Entry 1J5O (X-ray diffraction, 3.50 A resolution); this record covers chains P and A of the 6 polymer chains in the assembly.

== Chain P ==
Molecule: 18-nt DNA strand
Sequence (18 nucleotides; each row starts with the number of its first residue):
   821 GTCCCTGTTCGGGCGCCA

== Chain A ==
Name: Reverse transcriptase
From: Human immunodeficiency virus 1
Notes: EC 2.7.7.49
Reference sequence: P03366 (POL_HV1B1); residues 1-558 here correspond to UniProt positions 168-725 (UniProt number = residue number + 167)
Sequence (558 residues; numbered 1 to 558; the number before each row is that of its first residue):
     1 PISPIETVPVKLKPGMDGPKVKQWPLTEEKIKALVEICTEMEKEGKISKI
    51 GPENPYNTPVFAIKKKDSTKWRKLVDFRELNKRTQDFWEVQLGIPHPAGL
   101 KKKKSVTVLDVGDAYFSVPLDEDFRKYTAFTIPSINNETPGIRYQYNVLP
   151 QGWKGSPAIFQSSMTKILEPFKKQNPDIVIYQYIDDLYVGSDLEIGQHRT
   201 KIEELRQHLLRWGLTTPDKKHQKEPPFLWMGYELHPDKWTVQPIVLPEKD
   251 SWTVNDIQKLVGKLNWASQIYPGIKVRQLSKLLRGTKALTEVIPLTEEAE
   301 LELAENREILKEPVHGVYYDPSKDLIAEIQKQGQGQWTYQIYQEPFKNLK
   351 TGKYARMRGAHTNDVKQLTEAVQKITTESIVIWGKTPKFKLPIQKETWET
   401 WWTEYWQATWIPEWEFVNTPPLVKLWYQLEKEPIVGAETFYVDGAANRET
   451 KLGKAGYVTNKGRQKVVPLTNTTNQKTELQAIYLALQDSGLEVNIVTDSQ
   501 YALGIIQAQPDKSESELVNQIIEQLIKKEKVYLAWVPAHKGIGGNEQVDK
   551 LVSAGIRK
Construct notes: engineered mutation Ile184 (Met351 in P03366), Ser280 (Cys447 in P03366)
From the paper describing this entry:
  - binding site for the 18-nt DNA strand (chain P): Tyr183, Asp185
  - conformationally variable residues (order/disorder transition): Leu74, Asp110, Tyr115, Gln151, Ile184, Asp185, Trp229, Tyr232, Trp266
  - contacts within the chain: Tyr115-Ile184, Tyr183-Ile184
  - mutagenesis - M184I: decreased catalytic activity on 3TCTP (citing earlier work)

== Chain P / chain A interface ==
Residue-residue contacts - 26 pairs, chain P then chain A:
  DC824(P) - Thr473(A)  phosphate contact
  DC824(P) - Gln475(A)  hydrogen bond to the phosphate
  DC825(P) - Thr473(A)  hydrogen bond to the phosphate
  DC825(P) - Gln475(A)  hydrogen bond to the phosphate
  DC825(P) - Lys476(A)  phosphate contact
  DC825(P) - Tyr501(A)  hydrogen bond to the phosphate
  DT826(P) - Ala360(A)  phosphate contact
  DT826(P) - His361(A)  salt bridge to the phosphate
  DT826(P) - Tyr501(A)  hydrogen bond to the phosphate
  DT826(P) - Ile505(A)  phosphate contact
  DG827(P) - Gly359(A)  phosphate contact
  DG827(P) - Ala360(A)  hydrogen bond to the phosphate
  DG833(P) - Gln258(A)  phosphate contact
  DC834(P) - Gln258(A)  sugar contact
  DG835(P) - Lys259(A)  sugar contact
  DG835(P) - Lys263(A)  phosphate contact
  DG835(P) - Trp266(A)  base contact
  DC836(P) - Trp266(A)  sugar contact
  DC837(P) - Tyr183(A)  hydrogen bond to the base
  DC837(P) - Met230(A)  sugar contact
  DC837(P) - Gly231(A)  phosphate contact
  DA838(P) - Tyr183(A)  sugar contact
  DA838(P) - Ile184(A)  sugar contact
  DA838(P) - Asp185(A)  phosphate contact
  DA838(P) - Asp186(A)  phosphate contact
  DA838(P) - Met230(A)  sugar contact
Also at the interface, not in a pair above, chain P (11 interface residues in all): DT828
Also at the interface, not in a pair above, chain A (22 interface residues in all): Tyr115, Gly262, Lys287, Arg358

== In short ==
11 residues of chain P and 22 residues of chain A are in contact, with 7 hydrogen bonds and 1 salt bridge.
Polar pairs include DC837(P)-Tyr183(A), DC824(P)-Gln475(A) and DC825(P)-Thr473(A). From the paper: a binding
site for the 18-nt DNA strand (chain P) at Tyr183(A) and Asp185(A); M184I of chain A reduces catalytic
activity on 3TCTP.
Here chain P is an 18-nt DNA strand and chain A is Reverse transcriptase (Human immunodeficiency virus 1).
Entry 1J5O (Crystal structure of met184ile mutant of HIV-1 reverse transcriptase in complex with double
stranded DNA template-primer) was determined by X-ray diffraction, deposited together with 1QE1.
